9ITW - chains M and Z of the 16 polymer chains in the assembly; structure by electron microscopy, 4.08 A resolution (low resolution: residue-level contacts below are approximate; hydrogen-bond / salt-bridge calls are withheld).

[Chain M]
Molecule: ATP synthase subunit c
Organism: Chloroflexus aurantiacus J-10-fl
Reference sequence: A9WGS9 (ATPL_CHLAA); residue numbers follow UniProt; this construct covers 1-76
Sequence (76 residues; numbered 1 to 76; the number before each row is that of its first residue):
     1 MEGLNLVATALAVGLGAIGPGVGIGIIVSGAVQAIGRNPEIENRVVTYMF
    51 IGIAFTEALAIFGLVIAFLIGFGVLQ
Not modelled in the structure: 73-76
UniProt features mapped onto this chain:
  - site: Glu57 (Reversibly protonated during proton transport)

[Chain Z]
Molecule: ATP synthase subunit a
Organism: Chloroflexus aurantiacus J-10-fl
Reference sequence: A9WGT0 (A9WGT0_CHLAA); residues 1-312 here = UniProt positions 1-312
Sequence (312 residues; row label = number of the first residue in the row):
     1 MSTRTRNILIIVGALIISIASRFFLYTGPPHVEVAAEVIFDGIPGFPITN
    51 SFVVAIIIDIFVIALAVAATRNLQMVPRGLQNVMEFILESLYNLFRNINA
   101 KYVATAFPLVATIFLFVLFGNWFGLLPGVGSIGVCHEKKEEHAVVDERLA
   151 LAAPAAPLSSVAAAEGEEIHDTCAAQGKKLVPLFRAPAADLNFTFAIAVI
   201 SFVFIEYWGFRALGPGYLKKFFNTNGIMSFVGIIEFISELVKPFALAFRL
   251 FGNIFAGEVLLVVMAFLVPLLLPLPFYGFEVFVGFIQALIFALLTYAFLN
   301 IAVTGHDEEHAH
Not modelled in the structure: 1-11, 137-168, 305-312
Disulfide bonds: Cys135-Cys173

[How chain M and chain Z interact]
Residue-residue contacts - 27 pairs, chain M then chain Z:
  Arg44(M) with Asn97(Z)
  Thr47(M) with Leu94(Z); Leu293(Z)
  Phe50(M) with Ile290(Z); Leu293(Z)
  Ile51(M) with Leu294(Z); Ala297(Z)
  Ala54(M) with Arg249(Z); Ile290(Z); Leu294(Z)
  Phe55(M) with Arg249(Z); Leu294(Z); Phe298(Z)
  Glu57(M) with Asn253(Z); Gln287(Z)
  Ala58(M) with Arg249(Z)
  Ile61(M) with Phe248(Z); Arg249(Z); Gly252(Z); Asn253(Z)
  Phe62(M) with Ala245(Z); Phe248(Z)
  Leu64(M) with Ala256(Z)
  Val65(M) with Phe251(Z); Gly252(Z)
  Phe68(M) with Phe255(Z); Val259(Z)
Interface residues without a listed pair, chain M (14 interface residues in all): Phe72
Interface residues without a listed pair, chain Z (20 interface residues in all): Glu33, Ile98, Lys242

[In short]
14 residues of chain M face 20 of chain Z across their interface.
Chain M is ATP synthase subunit c and chain Z is ATP synthase subunit a, both from Chloroflexus aurantiacus
J-10-fl; the structure, Chloroflexus aurantiacus ADP-bound ATP synthase, state 1, focused refinement of FO and
peripheral stalk, was determined by electron microscopy together with 9ITJ, 9ITK, 9ITL, 9ITM, 9ITN, 9ITO and
11 further entries from the same study.
